8X2X - chains J and F of the 14 polymer chains in the assembly; structure by electron microscopy, 3.80 A resolution.

Chain J:
Molecule: 146-nt DNA strand
Sequence (146 nucleotides; row label = number of the first residue in the row):
   147 ATCAATATCCACCTGCAGATTCTACCAAAAGTGTATTTGGAAACTGCTCC
   197 ATCAAAAGGCATGTTCAGCGGAATTCCGCTGAACATGCCTTTTGATGGAG
   247 CAGTTTCCAAATACACTTTTGGTAGAATCTGCAGGTGGATATTGAT

Chain F:
Molecule: Histone H4
Source organism: Saccharomyces cerevisiae
Reference sequence: A0A6A5Q1V3 (A0A6A5Q1V3_YEASX); residues 0-101 here correspond to UniProt positions 1-102 (UniProt number = residue number + 1)
Chain sequence (102 residues; numbered 0 to 101; the number before each row is that of its first residue; numbering starts at 0):
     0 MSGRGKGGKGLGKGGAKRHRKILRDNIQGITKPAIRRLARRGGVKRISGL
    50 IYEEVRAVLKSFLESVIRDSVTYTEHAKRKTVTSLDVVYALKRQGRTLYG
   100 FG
Disordered / not traced: 0-21

Chain J / chain F interface:
Contacting residue pairs (5):
  DA207(J) - Lys31(F)  salt bridge to the phosphate
  DA207(J) - Arg36(F)  salt bridge to the phosphate
  DT208(J) - Pro32(F)  phosphate contact
  DG216(J) - Arg45(F)  hydrogen bond to the phosphate
  DG217(J) - Arg45(F)  salt bridge to the phosphate

Summary:
The chain J/chain F interface involves 4 residues from each chain, with 1 hydrogen bond and 3 salt bridges.
Among the polar pairs are DG216(J)-Arg45(F), DA207(J)-Lys31(F) and DA207(J)-Arg36(F).
Chain J is a 146-nt DNA strand and chain F is Histone H4 (Saccharomyces cerevisiae); the structure, The
piccolo NuA4 bound to the H2A.Z nucleosome complex at pre-H4-acetylation state, was determined by electron
microscopy, deposited together with 8X2Y, 8X2Z, 8X30, 8X31 and 8X32.
